Entry 1R4I (X-ray diffraction, 3.10 A resolution); this record covers chains A and B of the 4 polymer chains in the assembly.

== Chain A (and B) ==
Molecule: Androgen receptor
Source organism: Rattus norvegicus
Notes: fragment: DNA-Binding Domain; chain B of this document is another copy of the same molecule, construct and numbering; everything in this record applies to it too
UniProtKB: P15207 (ANDR_RAT); numbering as in UniProt (aligned over 533-637)
Chain sequence (105 residues; each row starts with the number of its first residue):
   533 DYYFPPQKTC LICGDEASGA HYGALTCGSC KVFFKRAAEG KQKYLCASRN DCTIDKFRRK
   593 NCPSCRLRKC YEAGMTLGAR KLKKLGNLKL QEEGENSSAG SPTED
Unresolved in the structure: 533-537, 612-637 (chain B: 533-539, 611-637)
Construct notes: engineered mutation Ala-552 (Cys in P15207)
Metal / ion sites: Zn2+ site 1: Cys-542, Cys-545, Cys-559, Cys-562; Zn2+ site 2: Cys-578, Cys-584, Cys-594, Cys-597
Reported in the primary citation:
  - Zn2+ coordination: Cys-578
  - self-association interface (contacts with another copy of this molecule); pairs are residue here / residue on that copy: Ala-579/Thr-585 (backbone contact), Ser-580/Ser-580
  - contacts within the chain: Val-564/Arg-568 (hydrophobic contact)
  - binding site for the 18-nt DNA strand: Lys-563, Val-564, Arg-568
  - binding site for the 18-nt DNA strand: Arg-568
  - specificity-determining residues: Arg-568 (proposed by the authors, not directly observed)

== Interface between chain A and chain B ==
Contacting residue pairs (16):
  Leu-577(A) / Arg-590(B)
  Leu-577(A) / Asn-593(B)  hydrogen bond (backbone-side chain)
  Cys-578(A) / Arg-590(B)
  Ala-579(A) / Cys-584(B)  hydrophobic
  Ala-579(A) / Thr-585(B)  hydrogen bond (backbone-side chain)
  Ser-580(A) / Ser-580(B)  hydrogen bond
  Arg-581(A) / Arg-581(B)
  Arg-581(A) / Asp-583(B)  salt bridge
  Asp-583(A) / Ser-580(B)
  Asp-583(A) / Arg-581(B)  salt bridge
  Cys-584(A) / Ala-579(B)
  Thr-585(A) / Ala-579(B)  hydrogen bond (side chain-backbone)
  Arg-590(A) / Leu-577(B)
  Arg-590(A) / Cys-578(B)  hydrogen bond (side chain-backbone)
  Arg-590(A) / Ala-579(B)
  Asn-593(A) / Asn-593(B)
Other interface residues (no listed pair), chain A (11 interface residues in all): Cys-594
Other interface residues (no listed pair), chain B (11 interface residues in all): Pro-595

== In short ==
Chain A and chain B each contribute 11 residues to their interface; the contacts include 5 hydrogen bonds and
2 salt bridges. Polar contacts include Arg-581(A)/Asp-583(B), Leu-577(A)/Asn-593(B) and Ala-579(A)/Thr-585(B).
The paper reports a binding site for the 18-nt DNA strand at Lys-563(A), Val-564(A) and Arg-568(A); Zn2+
coordination by Cys-578(A).
Chain A and chain B are both Androgen receptor (Rattus norvegicus); the structure, Crystal Structure of
Androgen Receptor DNA-Binding Domain Bound to a Direct Repeat Response Element, was determined by X-ray
diffraction.
